Entry 7BKC (electron microscopy, 3.00 A resolution); this record covers chains A and a of the 26 polymer chains in the assembly.

Chain A (and a):
Protein: CoB--CoM heterodisulfide reductase iron-sulfur subunit A
Source organism: Methanospirillum hungatei JF-1
Notes: EC 1.8.-.-; chain a of this document is another copy of the same molecule, construct and numbering; everything in this record applies to it too
UniProt: Q2FKZ1 (Q2FKZ1_METHJ); residue numbers follow UniProt; this construct covers 1-671
Amino-acid sequence (671 residues; each row starts with the number of its first residue):
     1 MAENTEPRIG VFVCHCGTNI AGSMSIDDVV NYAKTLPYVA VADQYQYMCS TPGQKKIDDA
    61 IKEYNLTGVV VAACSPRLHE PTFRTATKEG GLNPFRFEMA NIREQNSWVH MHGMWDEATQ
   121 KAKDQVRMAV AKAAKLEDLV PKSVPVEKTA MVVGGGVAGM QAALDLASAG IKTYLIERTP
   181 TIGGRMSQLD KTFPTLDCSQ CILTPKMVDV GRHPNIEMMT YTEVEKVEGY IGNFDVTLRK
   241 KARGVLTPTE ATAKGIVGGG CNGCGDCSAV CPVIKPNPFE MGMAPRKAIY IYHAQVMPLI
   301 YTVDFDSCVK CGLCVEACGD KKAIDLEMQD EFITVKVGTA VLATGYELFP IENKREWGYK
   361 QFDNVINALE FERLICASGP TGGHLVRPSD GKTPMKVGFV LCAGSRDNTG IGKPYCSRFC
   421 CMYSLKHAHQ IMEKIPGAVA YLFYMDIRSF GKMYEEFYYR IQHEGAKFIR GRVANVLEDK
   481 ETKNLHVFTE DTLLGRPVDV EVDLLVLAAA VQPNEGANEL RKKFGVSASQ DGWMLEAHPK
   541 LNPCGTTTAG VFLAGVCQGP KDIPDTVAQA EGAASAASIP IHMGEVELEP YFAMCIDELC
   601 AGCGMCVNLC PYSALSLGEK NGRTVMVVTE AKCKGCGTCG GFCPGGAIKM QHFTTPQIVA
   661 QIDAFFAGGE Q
Unresolved in the structure: 1-6, 669-671
Cystine bridges: Cys198-Cys201
Bound ions: 4Fe-4S cluster Fe site 1: Cys14, Cys16, Cys49, Cys74; 4Fe-4S cluster Fe site 2: Cys261, Cys264, Cys267, Cys318; 4Fe-4S cluster Fe site 3: Cys271, Cys308, Cys311, Cys314; 4Fe-4S cluster Fe site 4: Cys402, Cys416, Cys420, Cys421; 4Fe-4S cluster Fe site 5: Cys600, Cys603, Cys606, Cys643; 4Fe-4S cluster Fe site 6: Cys610, Cys633, Cys636, Cys639
Residues lining bound ligands:
  - FAD (flavin-adenine dinucleotide): Val153, Gly154, Gly155, Gly156, Val157, Ala158, Gly159, Ile176, Glu177, Arg178, Thr179, Gly184, Arg185, Met186, Leu189, Lys191, Thr192, Phe193, Ala343, Thr344, Gly345, Tyr346, Leu348, Ala368, Leu369, Glu372, Phe419, Tyr423, Lys426, His427, Asn514, Leu520, Gly555, Val556, Lys561, Asp562, Ile563, Pro564, Thr566
  - 4Fe-4S cluster (SF4), molecule 1: Cys14, Cys16, Ile20, Gln46, Tyr47, Met48, Cys49, Ala73, Cys74, His79, Phe83, Arg103
  - 4Fe-4S cluster (SF4), molecule 2: Val245, Gly260, Cys261, Asn262, Gly263, Cys264, Gly265, Asp266, Cys267, Ile289, Tyr301, Cys318, Lys321, Ala323, Ile324
  - 4Fe-4S cluster (SF4), molecule 3: Cys271, Pro272, Val273, Ala288, Ile289, Val303, Cys308, Val309, Lys310, Cys311, Gly312, Leu313, Cys314, Leu326
  - 4Fe-4S cluster (SF4), molecule 4: Leu401, Cys402, Ser405, Arg406, Cys416, Ser417, Arg418, Phe419, Cys420, Cys421, Asp446, Arg448
  - 4Fe-4S cluster (SF4), molecule 5: Ala593, Leu609, Cys610, Pro611, Tyr612, Ala614, Leu615, Val628, Cys633, Lys634, Gly635, Cys636, Gly637, Thr638, Cys639, Met650
  - 4Fe-4S cluster (SF4), molecule 6: Cys600, Ala601, Gly602, Cys603, Gly604, Met605, Cys606, Leu617, Met626, Phe642, Cys643, Ala647, Ile648

Chain A / chain a interface:
Pairs across the interface - 111 pairs, chain A then chain a:
  Tyr47(A) - Gln295(a)
  Pro52(A) - Asn262(a)
  Pro52(A) - Leu299(a)
  Gln54(A) - Arg212(a)
  Leu78(A) - Cys201(a)
  His79(A) - Thr204(a)
  Thr82(A) - Arg212(a)
  Thr85(A) - Arg212(a)
  Val157(A) - Leu541(a)  hydrophobic
  Asp165(A) - Ser575(a)  hydrogen bond
  Asp165(A) - Ile579(a)
  Ser168(A) - Ile579(a)
  Ser168(A) - Met583(a)
  Ala169(A) - Ile579(a)
  Phe193(A) - Lys540(a)  hydrogen bond (backbone-side chain)
  Pro194(A) - Lys540(a)
  Thr195(A) - Pro539(a)
  Thr195(A) - Lys540(a)
  Asp197(A) - His538(a)
  Cys201(A) - Leu78(a)
  Ile202(A) - His538(a)
  Ile202(A) - Leu541(a)
  Thr204(A) - His79(a)
  Lys206(A) - Leu541(a)
  Arg212(A) - Gln54(a)
  Arg212(A) - Thr82(a)
  Arg212(A) - Thr85(a)
  Asn262(A) - Pro52(a)
  Gln295(A) - Tyr47(a)
  Leu299(A) - Pro52(a)
  Arg406(A) - Glu455(a)  salt bridge
  Asn408(A) - Tyr459(a)
  Pro414(A) - Glu455(a)
  Pro414(A) - Glu456(a)
  Tyr415(A) - Glu456(a)
  Cys416(A) - Ser449(a)
  Arg418(A) - Arg418(a)
  Arg418(A) - Phe450(a)
  Arg418(A) - Gly451(a)
  Arg418(A) - Asp565(a)  salt bridge
  Asp446(A) - Asp446(a)
  Asp446(A) - Ile447(a)  hydrogen bond (side chain-backbone)
  Ile447(A) - Asp446(a)  hydrogen bond (backbone-side chain)
  Ile447(A) - Arg448(a)  hydrogen bond (backbone-side chain)
  Arg448(A) - Ile447(a)  hydrogen bond (side chain-backbone)
  Arg448(A) - Arg448(a)
  Arg448(A) - Ser449(a)  hydrogen bond (side chain-backbone)
  Arg448(A) - Glu455(a)  salt bridge
  Ser449(A) - Cys416(a)
  Ser449(A) - Arg448(a)  hydrogen bond (backbone-side chain)
  Phe450(A) - Arg418(a)
  Phe450(A) - Phe450(a)  hydrophobic
  Gly451(A) - Arg418(a)
  Lys452(A) - Ser529(a)  hydrogen bond
  Lys452(A) - Asp531(a)
  Lys452(A) - Met534(a)  hydrogen bond (side chain-backbone)
  Lys452(A) - Glu536(a)  salt bridge
  Lys452(A) - Gln558(a)  hydrogen bond (side chain-backbone)
  Met453(A) - Asp531(a)
  Glu455(A) - Arg406(a)  salt bridge
  Glu455(A) - Pro414(a)
  Glu455(A) - Arg448(a)  salt bridge
  Glu456(A) - Pro414(a)
  Glu456(A) - Tyr415(a)
  Glu456(A) - Asp531(a)
  Tyr459(A) - Asn408(a)
  Arg470(A) - Leu493(a)
  Thr492(A) - Leu493(a)
  Leu493(A) - Arg470(a)
  Leu493(A) - Thr492(a)
  Ser529(A) - Lys452(a)  hydrogen bond
  Asp531(A) - Lys452(a)
  Asp531(A) - Met453(a)
  Asp531(A) - Glu456(a)
  Met534(A) - Lys452(a)  hydrogen bond (backbone-side chain)
  Glu536(A) - Lys452(a)  salt bridge
  His538(A) - Ile202(a)
  Pro539(A) - Thr195(a)
  Pro539(A) - Pro564(a)
  Lys540(A) - Phe193(a)  hydrogen bond (side chain-backbone)
  Lys540(A) - Pro194(a)
  Lys540(A) - Asp197(a)
  Lys540(A) - Pro564(a)
  Leu541(A) - Val157(a)  hydrophobic
  Leu541(A) - Ile202(a)
  Leu541(A) - Lys206(a)
  Leu541(A) - Ile563(a)  hydrophobic
  Pro543(A) - Pro564(a)
  Pro543(A) - Val567(a)
  Gln558(A) - Lys452(a)  hydrogen bond (backbone-side chain)
  Ile563(A) - Leu541(a)  hydrophobic
  Pro564(A) - Pro539(a)
  Pro564(A) - Lys540(a)
  Pro564(A) - Pro543(a)
  Asp565(A) - Arg418(a)  salt bridge
  Val567(A) - Pro543(a)
  Ala568(A) - Ala568(a)
  Ala568(A) - Gln569(a)
  Gln569(A) - Ala568(a)
  Glu571(A) - Gly572(a)
  Glu571(A) - Ser575(a)
  Gly572(A) - Glu571(a)
  Gly572(A) - Gly572(a)
  Ser575(A) - Asp165(a)  hydrogen bond
  Ser575(A) - Glu571(a)
  Ser575(A) - Ser575(a)
  Ile579(A) - Asp165(a)
  Ile579(A) - Ser168(a)
  Ile579(A) - Ala169(a)
  His582(A) - His582(a)
  Met583(A) - Ser168(a)
Also at the interface, not in a pair above, chain A (78 interface residues in all): Gln161, Ala167, Gly170, Met186, Thr192, Leu203, Pro205, Ala294, Tyr444, Tyr458, Gln530, Trp533, Ala576
Also at the interface, not in a pair above, chain a (78 interface residues in all): Gln161, Ala167, Gly170, Met186, Thr192, Leu203, Pro205, Ala294, Tyr444, Tyr458, Gln530, Trp533, Ala576

Overview:
The chain A/chain a interface involves 78 residues from each chain; the contacts include 16 hydrogen bonds and
8 salt bridges. Polar contacts include Arg406(A)-Glu455(a), Arg418(A)-Asp565(a) and Arg448(A)-Glu455(a). Chain
A binds 6 copies of 4Fe-4S cluster and flavin-adenine dinucleotide.
Both chains are CoB--CoM heterodisulfide reductase iron-sulfur subunit A (Methanospirillum hungatei JF-1).
Entry 7BKC (Formate dehydrogenase - heterodisulfide reductase - formylmethanofuran dehydrogenase complex from
Methanospirillum hungatei (dimeric, composite structure)) was determined by electron microscopy together with
7BKB, 7BKD and 7BKE from the same study.
